6HW9 - chains V and W of the 28 polymer chains in the assembly; structure by X-ray diffraction, 2.80 A resolution.

[Chain V]
Molecule: Proteasome subunit beta type-2
Organism: Saccharomyces cerevisiae (strain ATCC 204508 / S288c)
Notes: EC 3.4.25.1
UniProtKB: P25043 (PSB2_YEAST); residues 1-232 here correspond to UniProt positions 30-261 (UniProt number = residue number + 29)
Amino-acid sequence (232 residues; numbered 1 to 232; the number before each row is that of its first residue):
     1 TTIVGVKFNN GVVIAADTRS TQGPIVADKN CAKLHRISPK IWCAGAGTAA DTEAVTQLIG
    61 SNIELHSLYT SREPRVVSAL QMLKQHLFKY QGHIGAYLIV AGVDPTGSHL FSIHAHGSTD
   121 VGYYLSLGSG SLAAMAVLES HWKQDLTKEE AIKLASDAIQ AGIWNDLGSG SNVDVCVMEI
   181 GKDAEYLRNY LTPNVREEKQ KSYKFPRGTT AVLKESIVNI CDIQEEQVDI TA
Unresolved in the structure: 223-232
Glycans and other covalent adducts: 41b (GWK) linked to Thr-1
Ion coordination: Mg2+: Ile-163, Asp-166 (shared with 1 residue of chain L)
Residues lining bound ligands: 41b (GWK; (2S)-3-(4-methoxyphenyl)-N-[(2S,3R)-4-methyl-1-(4-methylcyclohexyl)-3,4-bis(oxidanyl)pentan-2-yl]-2-[[(2S)-2-(2-morpholin-4-ylethanoylamino)propanoyl]amino]propanamide): Arg-19, Ser-20, Thr-21, Gln-22, Cys-31, Ala-32, Lys-33, His-35, Gly-45, Ala-46, Gly-47, Thr-48, Ala-49, Thr-52, Glu-53, Ser-129, Gly-168, Ser-169
UniProt features mapped onto this chain:
  - active site: Thr-1 (Nucleophile)

[Chain W]
Molecule: Proteasome subunit beta type-3
Organism: Saccharomyces cerevisiae (strain ATCC 204508 / S288c)
Notes: EC 3.4.25.1
UniProtKB: P25451 (PSB3_YEAST); residues 0-204 here correspond to UniProt positions 1-205 (UniProt number = residue number + 1)
Amino-acid sequence (205 residues; numbered 0 to 204; the number before each row is that of its first residue; numbering starts at 0):
     0 MSDPSSINGG IVVAMTGKDC VAIACDLRLG SQSLGVSNKF EKIFHYGHVF LGITGLATDV
    60 TTLNEMFRYK TNLYKLKEER AIEPETFTQL VSSSLYERRF GPYFVGPVVA GINSKSGKPF
   120 IAGFDLIGCI DEAKDFIVSG TASDQLFGMC ESLYEPNLEP EDLFETISQA LLNAADRDAL
   180 SGWGAVVYII KKDEVVKRYL KMRQD
Unresolved in the structure: 0
Ion coordination: Mg2+: Asp-204 (shared with 2 residues of chain K)
Residues lining bound ligands: 41b (GWK; (2S)-3-(4-methoxyphenyl)-N-[(2S,3R)-4-methyl-1-(4-methylcyclohexyl)-3,4-bis(oxidanyl)pentan-2-yl]-2-[[(2S)-2-(2-morpholin-4-ylethanoylamino)propanoyl]amino]propanamide): Asp-124, Leu-125, Cys-128
UniProt features mapped onto this chain:
  - modified residue: Ser-30 (Phosphoserine)
  - cross-link: Lys-69 (Glycyl lysine isopeptide (Lys-Gly) (interchain with G-Cter in ubiquitin))

[How chain V and chain W interact]
Residue-residue contacts (59; chain V residue first):
  Ile-25(V) / Asp-143(W)
  Ile-25(V) / Phe-146(W)  hydrophobic
  Ala-27(V) / Asp-130(W)
  Asp-28(V) / Asp-130(W)
  Asp-28(V) / Glu-131(W)
  Lys-29(V) / Glu-150(W)  salt bridge
  Ala-49(V) / Cys-128(W)  hydrophobic
  Ala-50(V) / Tyr-95(W)
  Ala-50(V) / Ile-126(W)  hydrophobic
  Ala-50(V) / Cys-128(W)
  Asp-51(V) / Tyr-95(W)  hydrogen bond
  Asp-51(V) / Arg-98(W)  salt bridge
  Ala-54(V) / Tyr-95(W)
  Tyr-90(V) / Phe-99(W)  hydrophobic
  His-93(V) / Arg-98(W)  hydrogen bond (backbone-side chain)
  His-93(V) / Phe-99(W)
  Ile-94(V) / Phe-99(W)  hydrophobic
  Arg-196(V) / Glu-150(W)  salt bridge
  Lys-199(V) / Glu-150(W)
  Lys-199(V) / Ser-151(W)
  Lys-199(V) / Tyr-153(W)  hydrogen bond (side chain-backbone)
  Ser-202(V) / Glu-154(W)  hydrogen bond
  Tyr-203(V) / Ser-151(W)
  Tyr-203(V) / Leu-152(W)  hydrophobic
  Tyr-203(V) / Glu-154(W)
  Lys-204(V) / Glu-154(W)
  Lys-204(V) / Asp-161(W)
  Phe-205(V) / Leu-152(W)  hydrophobic
  Phe-205(V) / Glu-164(W)
  Phe-205(V) / Gln-168(W)
  Arg-207(V) / Glu-160(W)  salt bridge
  Arg-207(V) / Asp-161(W)  salt bridge
  Gly-208(V) / Glu-164(W)  hydrogen bond (backbone-side chain)
  Thr-209(V) / Glu-164(W)
  Thr-210(V) / Glu-164(W)  hydrogen bond
  Thr-210(V) / Ser-167(W)
  Thr-210(V) / Gln-168(W)  hydrogen bond
  Thr-210(V) / Leu-199(W)
  Ala-211(V) / Leu-199(W)
  Ala-211(V) / Lys-200(W)  hydrogen bond (backbone-backbone)
  Val-212(V) / Phe-163(W)  hydrophobic
  Val-212(V) / Tyr-198(W)
  Leu-213(V) / Tyr-198(W)  hydrogen bond (backbone-backbone)
  Leu-213(V) / Leu-199(W)
  Leu-213(V) / Lys-200(W)
  Lys-214(V) / Lys-196(W)
  Lys-214(V) / Arg-197(W)
  Lys-214(V) / Tyr-198(W)  hydrogen bond (backbone-backbone)
  Glu-215(V) / Lys-196(W)
  Glu-215(V) / Arg-197(W)  salt bridge
  Ser-216(V) / Val-195(W)
  Ser-216(V) / Lys-196(W)  hydrogen bond (backbone-backbone)
  Ile-217(V) / Val-194(W)
  Val-218(V) / Val-194(W)  hydrogen bond (backbone-backbone)
  Val-218(V) / Lys-196(W)
  Asn-219(V) / His-44(W)
  Ile-220(V) / Gly-46(W)
  Ile-220(V) / Val-194(W)  hydrophobic
  Asp-222(V) / Lys-74(W)  salt bridge
Interface residues without a listed pair, chain V (36 interface residues in all): Val-26, Thr-48, Glu-53, Pro-206
Interface residues without a listed pair, chain W (40 interface residues in all): His-47, Phe-49, Ile-129, Asp-134, Leu-157, Glu-158, Thr-165, Leu-171, Tyr-187, Glu-193

[Summary]
36 residues of chain V and 40 residues of chain W are in contact, with 12 hydrogen bonds and 7 salt bridges.
Polar pairs include Lys-29(V)/Glu-150(W), Asp-51(V)/Arg-98(W) and Arg-196(V)/Glu-150(W). Chain W binds 41b.
41b is covalently linked to Thr-1(V).
Chain V is Proteasome subunit beta type-2 and chain W is Proteasome subunit beta type-3, both from
Saccharomyces cerevisiae (strain ATCC 204508 / S288c); the structure, Yeast 20S proteasome in complex with
41b, was determined by X-ray diffraction (same publication as 6HTB, 6HTC, 6HTD, 6HTP, 6HTR, 6HUB and 30
further entries).
